2QNO - chain A; structure by X-ray diffraction, 2.00 A resolution.

# Chain A
Name: Endoglucanase F
Source organism: Clostridium cellulolyticum
Notes: EC 3.2.1.4; fragment: Catalytic module
UniProt: P37698 (GUNF_CLOCE); residues 1-629 here correspond to UniProt positions 30-658 (UniProt number = residue number + 29)
Amino-acid sequence (629 residues; row label = number of the first residue in the row):
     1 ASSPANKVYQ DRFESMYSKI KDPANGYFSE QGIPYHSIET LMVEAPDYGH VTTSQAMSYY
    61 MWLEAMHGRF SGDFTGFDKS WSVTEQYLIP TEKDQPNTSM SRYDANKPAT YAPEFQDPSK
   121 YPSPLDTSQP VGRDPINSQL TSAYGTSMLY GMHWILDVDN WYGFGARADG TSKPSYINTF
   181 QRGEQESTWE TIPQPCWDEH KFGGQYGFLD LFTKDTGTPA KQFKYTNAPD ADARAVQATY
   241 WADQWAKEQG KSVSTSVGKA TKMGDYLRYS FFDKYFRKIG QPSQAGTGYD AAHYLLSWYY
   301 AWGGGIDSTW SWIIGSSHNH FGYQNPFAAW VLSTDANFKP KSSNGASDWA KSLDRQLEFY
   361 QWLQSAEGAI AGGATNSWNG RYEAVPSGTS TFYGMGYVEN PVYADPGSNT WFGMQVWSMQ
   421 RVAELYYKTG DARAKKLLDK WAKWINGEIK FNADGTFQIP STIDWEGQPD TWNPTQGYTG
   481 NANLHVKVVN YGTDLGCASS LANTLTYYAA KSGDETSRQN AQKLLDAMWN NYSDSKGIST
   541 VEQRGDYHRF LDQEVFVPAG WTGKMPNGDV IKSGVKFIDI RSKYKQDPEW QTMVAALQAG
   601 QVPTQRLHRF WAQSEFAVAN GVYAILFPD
Construct notes: engineered mutation Gln55 (Glu84 in P37698)
Ion coordination: Ca2+: Gln185, Glu190, Asp405

# In short
Gln185, Glu190 and Asp405 form the Ca2+ site.
Chain A is Endoglucanase F (Clostridium cellulolyticum); the structure, Crystal Structure of the Mutant E55Q
of the Cellulase CEL48F in Complex with a Thio-Oligosaccharide, was determined by X-ray diffraction (same
publication as 1G9G and 1G9J).
